4YF4 - chains A and B; structure by X-ray diffraction, 1.80 A resolution.

[Chain A (and B)]
Protein: Beta-carbonic anhydrase 1
Source organism: Mycobacterium tuberculosis (strain CDC 1551 / Oshkosh)
Notes: EC 4.2.1.1; chain B of this document is another copy of the same molecule, construct and numbering; everything in this record applies to it too
Reference sequence: P9WPJ6 (MTCA1_MYCTO); residues 2-163 here = UniProt positions 2-163
Chain sequence (172 residues; numbered -8 to 163; the number before each row is that of its first residue; numbers below 1 keep their minus sign (Met-8 is residue -8)):
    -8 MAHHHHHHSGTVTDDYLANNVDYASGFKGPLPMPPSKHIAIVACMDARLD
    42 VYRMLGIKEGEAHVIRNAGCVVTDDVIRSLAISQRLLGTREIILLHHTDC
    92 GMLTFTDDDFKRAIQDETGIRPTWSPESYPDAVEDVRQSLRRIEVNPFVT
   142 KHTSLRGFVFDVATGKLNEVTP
Unresolved in the structure: -8 to 0
Construct notes: initiating methionine (-8); expression tag (-7 to 1)
Metal / ion sites: Zn2+: Cys35, His88, Cys91; Mg2+: Ile134, Glu135, Asn137, Val140
Curated features (UniProtKB/Swiss-Prot):
  - binding site (Zn(2+)): Cys35, Asp37, His88, Cys91
What the authors report for this chain:
  - Zn2+ coordination: Cys35, His88, Cys91
  - contacts within the chain: Cys35-Cys61, Cys61-Leu86 (hydrogen bond)
  - mutagenesis - C61S, Y120L: unchanged catalytic activity on emodin
  - conformationally variable residues (side-chain flip): Cys35, Cys61

[How chain A and chain B interact]
Pairs across the interface - 178 pairs, chain A then chain B:
  Thr2(A) - Glu82(B)
  Val3(A) - Lys28(B)
  Val3(A) - Glu82(B)  hydrogen bond (backbone-side chain)
  Thr4(A) - Ile30(B)
  Thr4(A) - Glu82(B)  hydrogen bond
  Thr4(A) - Ile84(B)
  Thr4(A) - Arg147(B)
  Asp5(A) - Arg147(B)  salt bridge
  Tyr7(A) - Lys28(B)
  Tyr7(A) - Ile30(B)  hydrophobic
  Tyr7(A) - Leu46(B)
  Tyr7(A) - Ile48(B)  hydrophobic
  Tyr7(A) - Glu52(B)  hydrogen bond
  Tyr7(A) - Ala53(B)
  Leu8(A) - Arg147(B)
  Leu8(A) - Phe149(B)  hydrophobic
  Leu8(A) - Leu158(B)  hydrophobic
  Asn10(A) - Leu46(B)  hydrogen bond (side chain-backbone)
  Asn10(A) - Gly47(B)  hydrogen bond (side chain-backbone)
  Asn11(A) - Met45(B)  hydrogen bond (side chain-backbone)
  Asn11(A) - Gly156(B)  hydrogen bond (side chain-backbone)
  Asn11(A) - Lys157(B)
  Asn11(A) - Leu158(B)  hydrogen bond (side chain-backbone)
  Tyr14(A) - Arg44(B)
  Tyr14(A) - Met45(B)  hydrophobic
  Tyr14(A) - Phe151(B)  hydrophobic
  Tyr14(A) - Gly156(B)
  Ala15(A) - Thr155(B)
  Ala15(A) - Gly156(B)
  Ala15(A) - Lys157(B)
  Phe18(A) - Val153(B)
  Phe18(A) - Ala154(B)
  Phe18(A) - Thr155(B)
  Phe18(A) - Gly156(B)
  Gly20(A) - Ala154(B)
  Pro21(A) - Val153(B)
  Pro21(A) - Ala154(B)
  Leu22(A) - Arg39(B)  hydrogen bond (backbone-side chain)
  Pro23(A) - Arg39(B)
  Met24(A) - Arg39(B)
  Met24(A) - Asp90(B)
  Met24(A) - Gly92(B)
  Lys28(A) - Val3(B)
  Ile30(A) - Thr4(B)
  Ile30(A) - Tyr7(B)  hydrophobic
  Met36(A) - His54(B)
  Met36(A) - Val55(B)  hydrogen bond (backbone-backbone)
  Met36(A) - Ile56(B)  hydrophobic
  Met36(A) - Ser70(B)
  Met36(A) - Ser74(B)
  Asp37(A) - His54(B)
  Ala38(A) - Tyr43(B)  hydrogen bond (backbone-side chain)
  Ala38(A) - Glu50(B)
  Ala38(A) - Gly51(B)  hydrogen bond (backbone-backbone)
  Ala38(A) - Ala53(B)
  Ala38(A) - His54(B)
  Arg39(A) - Leu22(B)  hydrogen bond (side chain-backbone)
  Arg39(A) - Pro23(B)
  Arg39(A) - Met24(B)
  Leu40(A) - Tyr43(B)  hydrogen bond (backbone-side chain)
  Asp41(A) - Tyr43(B)
  Asp41(A) - Arg44(B)  salt bridge
  Asp41(A) - Glu50(B)
  Tyr43(A) - Ala38(B)  hydrogen bond (side chain-backbone)
  Tyr43(A) - Leu40(B)  hydrogen bond (side chain-backbone)
  Tyr43(A) - Asp41(B)
  Tyr43(A) - Arg44(B)
  Tyr43(A) - Arg57(B)
  Arg44(A) - Tyr14(B)
  Arg44(A) - Arg44(B)
  Met45(A) - Asn11(B)  hydrogen bond (backbone-side chain)
  Met45(A) - Tyr14(B)  hydrophobic
  Leu46(A) - Tyr7(B)
  Leu46(A) - Asn10(B)  hydrogen bond (backbone-side chain)
  Gly47(A) - Asn10(B)  hydrogen bond (backbone-side chain)
  Ile48(A) - Tyr7(B)
  Glu50(A) - Ala38(B)
  Glu50(A) - Asp41(B)
  Gly51(A) - Ala38(B)  hydrogen bond (backbone-backbone)
  Glu52(A) - Tyr7(B)  hydrogen bond
  Ala53(A) - Tyr7(B)
  Ala53(A) - Ala38(B)
  His54(A) - Met36(B)
  His54(A) - Asp37(B)
  His54(A) - Ala38(B)
  Val55(A) - Met36(B)  hydrogen bond (backbone-backbone)
  Val55(A) - Arg57(B)  hydrogen bond (backbone-side chain)
  Ile56(A) - Met36(B)  hydrophobic
  Ile56(A) - Arg57(B)
  Arg57(A) - Tyr43(B)
  Arg57(A) - Val55(B)  hydrogen bond (side chain-backbone)
  Arg57(A) - Ile56(B)
  Arg57(A) - Arg57(B)  hydrogen bond (backbone-backbone)
  Asn58(A) - Asp66(B)  hydrogen bond
  Asn58(A) - Arg69(B)
  Asn58(A) - Ser70(B)
  Ala59(A) - Arg69(B)  hydrogen bond (backbone-side chain)
  Ala59(A) - Ser70(B)  hydrogen bond (backbone-side chain)
  Ala59(A) - Ile73(B)  hydrophobic
  Thr64(A) - Asp66(B)  hydrogen bond
  Asp66(A) - Asn58(B)  hydrogen bond
  Asp66(A) - Thr64(B)  hydrogen bond
  Asp66(A) - Asp66(B)
  Ile68(A) - Trp115(B)
  Arg69(A) - Asn58(B)
  Arg69(A) - Ala59(B)  hydrogen bond (side chain-backbone)
  Arg69(A) - Met93(B)
  Arg69(A) - Trp115(B)
  Arg69(A) - Ser116(B)
  Arg69(A) - Pro117(B)  hydrogen bond (side chain-backbone)
  Arg69(A) - Glu118(B)
  Ser70(A) - Met36(B)
  Ser70(A) - Asn58(B)
  Ser70(A) - Ala59(B)  hydrogen bond (side chain-backbone)
  Ala72(A) - Trp115(B)  hydrophobic
  Ile73(A) - Ala59(B)  hydrophobic
  Ile73(A) - Phe101(B)  hydrophobic
  Ser74(A) - Met36(B)
  Arg76(A) - Ala104(B)
  Arg76(A) - Ile105(B)
  Arg76(A) - Glu108(B)  salt bridge
  Leu77(A) - Phe96(B)  hydrophobic
  Leu77(A) - Phe101(B)  hydrophobic
  Glu82(A) - Thr2(B)
  Glu82(A) - Val3(B)  hydrogen bond (side chain-backbone)
  Glu82(A) - Thr4(B)  hydrogen bond
  Ile84(A) - Thr4(B)
  Asp90(A) - Met24(B)
  Gly92(A) - Met24(B)
  Met93(A) - Arg69(B)
  Met93(A) - Ile73(B)  hydrophobic
  Phe96(A) - Ile73(B)  hydrophobic
  Phe96(A) - Leu77(B)  hydrophobic
  Phe101(A) - Ile73(B)  hydrophobic
  Phe101(A) - Leu77(B)  hydrophobic
  Ala104(A) - Arg76(B)
  Ile105(A) - Arg76(B)
  Ile105(A) - Phe139(B)  hydrophobic
  Glu108(A) - Arg76(B)  salt bridge
  Thr109(A) - Pro138(B)
  Ile111(A) - Phe139(B)  hydrophobic
  Pro113(A) - Phe139(B)  hydrophobic
  Trp115(A) - Ile68(B)
  Trp115(A) - Arg69(B)
  Trp115(A) - Ala72(B)  hydrophobic
  Trp115(A) - Phe139(B)
  Ser116(A) - Arg69(B)
  Pro117(A) - Arg69(B)  hydrogen bond (backbone-side chain)
  Pro117(A) - Ile73(B)
  Glu118(A) - Arg69(B)
  Pro138(A) - Thr109(B)
  Phe139(A) - Ile105(B)  hydrophobic
  Phe139(A) - Thr109(B)
  Phe139(A) - Ile111(B)
  Phe139(A) - Arg112(B)
  Phe139(A) - Pro113(B)  hydrophobic
  Phe139(A) - Trp115(B)  hydrophobic
  Lys142(A) - Glu108(B)  salt bridge
  Arg147(A) - Thr4(B)
  Arg147(A) - Asp5(B)  salt bridge
  Arg147(A) - Leu8(B)
  Phe149(A) - Leu8(B)  hydrophobic
  Phe151(A) - Tyr14(B)  hydrophobic
  Val153(A) - Phe18(B)
  Val153(A) - Pro21(B)
  Ala154(A) - Phe18(B)
  Ala154(A) - Gly20(B)
  Ala154(A) - Pro21(B)  hydrophobic
  Thr155(A) - Ala15(B)
  Thr155(A) - Phe18(B)
  Gly156(A) - Asn11(B)  hydrogen bond (backbone-side chain)
  Gly156(A) - Tyr14(B)
  Gly156(A) - Ala15(B)
  Gly156(A) - Phe18(B)
  Lys157(A) - Asn11(B)
  Lys157(A) - Ala15(B)
  Leu158(A) - Leu8(B)  hydrophobic
  Leu158(A) - Asn11(B)  hydrogen bond (backbone-side chain)
Interface residues without a listed pair, chain A (88 interface residues in all): Pro26, Ile32, Val62, Asp65, Val67, Cys91, Thr95, Arg112, Ser145
Interface residues without a listed pair, chain B (89 interface residues in all): Pro26, Ile32, Cys35, Val62, Asp65, Val67, Cys91, Thr95, Thr114, Ser145

[Overview]
Chain A and chain B form an interface of 88 and 89 residues respectively; the contacts include 39 hydrogen
bonds and 6 salt bridges. Polar contacts include Asp5(A)-Arg147(B), Asp41(A)-Arg44(B) and Arg76(A)-Glu108(B).
The paper reports that C61S and Y120L of chain A leave catalytic activity on emodin unchanged; Zn2+
coordination by Cys35(A), His88(A) and Cys91(A).
Both chains are Beta-carbonic anhydrase 1 (Mycobacterium tuberculosis (strain CDC 1551 / Oshkosh)). Entry 4YF4
(Crystal structure of Rv1284 in the presence of polycarpine at mildly acidic pH) was determined by X-ray
diffraction, deposited together with 4YF5 and 4YF6.
